PDB entry 6EDT | electron microscopy, 3.60 A resolution | chains D and O of the 10 polymer chains in the assembly

Chain D:
Protein: DNA-directed RNA polymerase subunit beta'
From: Mycobacterium tuberculosis
Notes: EC 2.7.7.6
UniProtKB: A5U053 (RPOC_MYCTA); residue numbers follow UniProt; this construct covers 1-1316
Amino-acid sequence (1371 residues; numbered -46 to 1324; the number before each row is that of its first residue; numbers below 1 keep their minus sign (Asp-46 is residue -46)):
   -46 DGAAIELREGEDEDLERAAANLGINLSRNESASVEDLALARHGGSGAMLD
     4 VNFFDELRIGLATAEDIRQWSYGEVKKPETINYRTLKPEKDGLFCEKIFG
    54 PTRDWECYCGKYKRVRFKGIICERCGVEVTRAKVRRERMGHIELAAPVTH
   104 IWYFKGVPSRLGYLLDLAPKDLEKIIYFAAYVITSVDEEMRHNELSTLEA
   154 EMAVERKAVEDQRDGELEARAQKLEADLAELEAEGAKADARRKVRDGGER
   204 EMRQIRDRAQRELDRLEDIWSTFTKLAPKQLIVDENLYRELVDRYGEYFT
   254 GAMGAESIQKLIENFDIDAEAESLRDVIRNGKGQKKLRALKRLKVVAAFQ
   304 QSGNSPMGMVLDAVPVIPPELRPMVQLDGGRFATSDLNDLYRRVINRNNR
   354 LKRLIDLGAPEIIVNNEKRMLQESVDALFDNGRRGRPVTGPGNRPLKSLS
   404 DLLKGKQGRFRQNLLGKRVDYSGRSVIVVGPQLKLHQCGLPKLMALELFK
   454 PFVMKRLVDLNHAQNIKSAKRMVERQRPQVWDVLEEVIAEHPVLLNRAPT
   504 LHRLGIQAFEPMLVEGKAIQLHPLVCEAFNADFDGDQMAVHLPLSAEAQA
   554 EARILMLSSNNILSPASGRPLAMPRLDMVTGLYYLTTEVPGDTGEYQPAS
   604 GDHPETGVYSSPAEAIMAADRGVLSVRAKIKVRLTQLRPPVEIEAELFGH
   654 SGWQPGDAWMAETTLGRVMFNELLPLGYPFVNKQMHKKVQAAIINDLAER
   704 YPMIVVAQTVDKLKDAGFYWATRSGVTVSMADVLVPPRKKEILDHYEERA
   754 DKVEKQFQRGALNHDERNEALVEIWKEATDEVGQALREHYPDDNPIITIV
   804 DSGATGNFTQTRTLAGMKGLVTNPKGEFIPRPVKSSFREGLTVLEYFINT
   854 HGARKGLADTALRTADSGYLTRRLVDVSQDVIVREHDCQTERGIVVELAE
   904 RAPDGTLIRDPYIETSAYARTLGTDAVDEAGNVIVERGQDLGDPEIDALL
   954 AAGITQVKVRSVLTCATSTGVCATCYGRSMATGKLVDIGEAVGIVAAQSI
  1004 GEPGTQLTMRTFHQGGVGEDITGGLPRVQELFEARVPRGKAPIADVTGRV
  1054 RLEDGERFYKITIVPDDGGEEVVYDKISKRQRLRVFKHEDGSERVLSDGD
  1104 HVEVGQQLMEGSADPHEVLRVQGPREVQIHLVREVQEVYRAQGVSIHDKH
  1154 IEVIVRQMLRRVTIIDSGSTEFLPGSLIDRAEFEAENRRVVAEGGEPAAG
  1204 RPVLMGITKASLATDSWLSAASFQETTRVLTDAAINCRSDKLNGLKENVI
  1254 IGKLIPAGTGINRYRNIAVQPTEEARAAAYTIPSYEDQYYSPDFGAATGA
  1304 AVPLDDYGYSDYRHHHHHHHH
Unresolved in the structure: -46 to -2, 1015-1022, 1091-1096, 1283-1324
Sequence notes: expression tag (-46 to 0, 1317-1324)
Metal / ion sites: Zn2+ site 1: Cys60, Cys62, Cys78; Mg2+: Asp535, Asp537, Asp539; Zn2+ site 2: Cys891, Cys968, Cys975, Cys978
Curated features (UniProtKB/Swiss-Prot):
  - binding site (Zn(2+)): Cys60, Cys62, Cys75, Cys78, Cys891, Cys968, Cys975, Cys978
  - binding site (Mg(2+)): Asp535, Asp537, Asp539

Chain O:
Molecule: 90-nt DNA strand
Sequence (90 nucleotides; row label = number of the first residue in the row):
     1 GGCTATGGATGACCGAACCTGGTCTTGACTCCATTGCCGGATTTGTATTA
    51 GACTGGCAGGGTTGCCCCGAAGCGGGCGGAAACAAGCACG
Unresolved in the structure: 1-13, 79-90

Interface between chain D and chain O:
Pairs across the interface - 7 pairs, chain D then chain O:
  Tyr36(D) - DT44(O)  hydrogen bond to the phosphate
  Arg37(D) - DT44(O)  salt bridge to the phosphate
  Val110(D) - DG69(O)  sugar contact
  Lys123(D) - DA71(O)  phosphate contact
  Lys294(D) - DG69(O)  salt bridge to the phosphate
  Arg1038(D) - DC66(O)  salt bridge to the phosphate
  Arg1038(D) - DC67(O)  salt bridge to the phosphate
Other interface residues (no listed pair), chain D (7 interface residues in all): Tyr116
Other interface residues (no listed pair), chain O (6 interface residues in all): DA70

Summary:
Chain D and chain O form an interface of 7 and 6 residues respectively, with 1 hydrogen bond and 4 salt
bridges. Among the polar pairs are Tyr36(D)-DT44(O), Arg37(D)-DT44(O) and Lys294(D)-DG69(O). Curated
annotation (UniProt) lists 8 Zn2+-binding residues and 3 Mg2+-binding residues on chain D.
Chain D is DNA-directed RNA polymerase subunit beta' (Mycobacterium tuberculosis) and chain O is a 90-nt DNA
strand; the structure, Mycobacterium tuberculosis RNAP open promoter complex with RbpA/CarD and AP3 promoter,
was determined by electron microscopy, deposited together with 6EE8, 6EEC and 6M7J.
